PDB entry 5SBE | X-ray diffraction, 2.75 A resolution | chains A and F of the 6 polymer chains in the assembly

Chain A:
Name: Tubulin alpha-1B chain
Source organism: Bos taurus
UniProtKB: P81947 (TBA1B_BOVIN); residues 1-451 here = UniProt positions 1-451
Sequence (451 residues; row label = number of the first residue in the row):
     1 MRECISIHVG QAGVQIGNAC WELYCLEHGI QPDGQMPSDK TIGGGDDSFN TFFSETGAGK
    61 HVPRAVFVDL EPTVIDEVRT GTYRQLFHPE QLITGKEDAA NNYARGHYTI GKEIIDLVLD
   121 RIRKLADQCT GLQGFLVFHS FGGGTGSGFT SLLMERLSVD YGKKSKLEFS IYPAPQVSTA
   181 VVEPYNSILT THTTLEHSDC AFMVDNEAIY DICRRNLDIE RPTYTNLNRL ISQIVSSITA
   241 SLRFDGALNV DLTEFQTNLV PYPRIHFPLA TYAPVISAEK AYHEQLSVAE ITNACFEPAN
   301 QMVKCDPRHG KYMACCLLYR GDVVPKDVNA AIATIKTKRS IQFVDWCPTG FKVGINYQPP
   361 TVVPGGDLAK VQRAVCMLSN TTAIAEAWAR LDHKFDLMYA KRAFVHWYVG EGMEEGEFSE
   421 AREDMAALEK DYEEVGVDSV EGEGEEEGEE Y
Disordered / not traced: 439-451
Metal / ion sites: Ca2+: Asp-39, Thr-41, Gly-44, Glu-55
Ligand contacts: GTP (guanosine-5'-triphosphate): Gly-10, Gln-11, Ala-12, Gln-15, Ile-16, Asp-69, Asp-98, Ala-99, Ala-100, Asn-101, Ser-140, Gly-142, Gly-143, Gly-144, Thr-145, Gly-146, Ile-171, Pro-173, Val-177, Ser-178, Thr-179, Glu-183, Asn-206, Tyr-224, Leu-227, Asn-228, Ile-231

Chain F:
Name: Tubulin-Tyrosine Ligase
Source organism: Gallus gallus
UniProtKB: E1BQ43 (E1BQ43_CHICK); residue numbers follow UniProt; this construct covers 1-378
Sequence (384 residues; row label = number of the first residue in the row):
     1 MYTFVVRDEN SSVYAEVSRL LLATGQWKRL RKDNPRFNLM LGERNRLPFG RLGHEPGLVQ
    61 LVNYYRGADK LCRKASLVKL IKTSPELSES CTWFPESYVI YPTNLKTPVA PAQNGIRHLI
   121 NNTRTDEREV FLAAYNRRRE GREGNVWIAK SSAGAKGEGI LISSEASELL DFIDEQGQVH
   181 VIQKYLEKPL LLEPGHRKFD IRSWVLVDHL YNIYLYREGV LRTSSEPYNS ANFQDKTCHL
   241 TNHCIQKEYS KNYGRYEEGN EMFFEEFNQY LMDALNTTLE NSILLQIKHI IRSCLMCIEP
   301 AISTKHLHYQ SFQLFGFDFM VDEELKVWLI EVNGAPACAQ KLYAELCQGI VDVAISSVFP
   361 LADTGQKTSQ PTSIFIKLHH HHHH
Disordered / not traced: 106-124, 154-158, 176-177, 232-234, 363-372, 383-384
Differences from the reference sequence: expression tag (379-384)
Metal / ion sites: Mg2+: Glu-331 (together with AMP-PCP)
Ligand contacts: AMP-PCP (ACP; phosphomethylphosphonic acid adenylate ester): Lys-74, Ile-148, Lys-150, Gln-183, Lys-184, Tyr-185, Leu-186, Lys-198, Asp-200, Arg-202, Arg-222, His-239, Leu-240, Thr-241, Asn-242, Asp-318, Met-320, Ile-330, Glu-331, Asn-333

How chain A and chain F interact:
Pairs across the interface - 22 pairs, chain A then chain F:
  Gln-176(A) / Pro-56(F)
  Glu-207(A) / His-54(F)  salt bridge
  Glu-297(A) / His-306(F)
  Pro-298(A) / Leu-307(F)  hydrophobic
  Lys-304(A) / His-54(F)
  Asp-306(A) / Arg-66(F)
  Asp-306(A) / Leu-307(F)
  Arg-308(A) / Pro-300(F)  hydrogen bond (side chain-backbone)
  Arg-308(A) / Ala-301(F)
  Arg-308(A) / Ile-302(F)
  Arg-308(A) / Ser-303(F)  hydrogen bond (side chain-backbone)
  His-309(A) / Arg-66(F)  hydrogen bond (side chain-backbone)
  His-309(A) / Gly-67(F)  hydrogen bond (side chain-backbone)
  His-309(A) / Ala-301(F)
  Ser-340(A) / Pro-300(F)
  Ser-340(A) / Ala-301(F)
  Glu-386(A) / Gly-50(F)
  Glu-386(A) / Arg-66(F)  salt bridge
  Arg-390(A) / Gly-50(F)
  Arg-390(A) / His-54(F)
  His-393(A) / Arg-51(F)
  Glu-433(A) / Arg-46(F)  salt bridge
Interface residues without a listed pair, chain A (15 interface residues in all): Cys-305, Lys-338
Interface residues without a listed pair, chain F (15 interface residues in all): Gly-53, His-308

In short:
Chain A and chain F each contribute 15 residues to their interface, with 4 hydrogen bonds and 3 salt bridges.
Polar contacts include Glu-207(A)/His-54(F), Glu-386(A)/Arg-66(F) and Glu-433(A)/Arg-46(F). Ligands of chain
A: GTP. Bound to chain F: AMP-PCP. Asp-39(A), Thr-41(A), Gly-44(A) and Glu-55(A) coordinate Ca2+.
Here chain A is Tubulin alpha-1B chain (Bos taurus) and chain F is Tubulin-Tyrosine Ligase (Gallus gallus).
Entry 5SBE (Tubulin-maytansinoid-5c-complex) was determined by X-ray diffraction, deposited together with
5SB8, 5SB9, 5SBA, 5SBB, 5SBC and 5SBD.
